4Q0E - chains A and C; structure by X-ray diffraction, 2.78 A resolution.

# Chain A (and C)
Protein: Bifunctional dihydrofolate reductase-thymidylate synthase
From: Cryptosporidium hominis
Notes: EC 2.1.1.45, 1.5.1.3; fragment: bifunctional thymidylate synthase-dihydrofolate reductase; chain C of this document is another copy of the same molecule, construct and numbering; everything in this record applies to it too
Reference sequence: Q5CGA3 (Q5CGA3_CRYHO); residue numbers follow UniProt; this construct covers 1-521
Chain sequence (521 residues; each row starts with the number of its first residue):
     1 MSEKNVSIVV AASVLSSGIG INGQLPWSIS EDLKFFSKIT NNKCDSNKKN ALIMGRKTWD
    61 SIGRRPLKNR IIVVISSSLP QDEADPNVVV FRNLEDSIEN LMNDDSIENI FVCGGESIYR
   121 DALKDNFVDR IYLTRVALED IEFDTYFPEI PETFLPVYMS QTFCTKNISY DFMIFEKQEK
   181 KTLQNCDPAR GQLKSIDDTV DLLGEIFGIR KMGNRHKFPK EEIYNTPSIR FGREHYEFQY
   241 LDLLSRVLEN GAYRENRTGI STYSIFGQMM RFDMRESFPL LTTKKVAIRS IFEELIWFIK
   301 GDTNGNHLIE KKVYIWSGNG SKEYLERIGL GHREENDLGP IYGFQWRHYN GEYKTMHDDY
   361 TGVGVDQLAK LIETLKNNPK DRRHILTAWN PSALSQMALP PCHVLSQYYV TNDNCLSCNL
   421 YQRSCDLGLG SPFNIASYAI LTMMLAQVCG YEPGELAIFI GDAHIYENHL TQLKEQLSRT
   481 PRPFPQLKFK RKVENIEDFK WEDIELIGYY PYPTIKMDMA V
Not modelled in the structure: 1-2, 179-192
Small-molecule neighbours:
  - 2XB (N-{4-[(2-amino-4-hydroxy-7H-pyrrolo[2,3-d]pyrimidin-5-yl)methyl]benzoyl}-L-glutamic acid), molecule 1: V9, V10, A11, L25, D32, L33, K34, F35, F36, S37, L67, R70, C113, Y119, T134
  - 2XB, molecule 2: R257, A287, S290, I315, N319, L399, D426, L429, G430, F433, Y466, I515, M519, A520
  - NADPH (NDP; NADPH dihydro-nicotinamide-adenine-dinucleotide phosphate): V10, A11, I19, G20, G23, Q24, L25, W27, G55, R56, K57, T58, S61, I75, S76, S77, S78, R92, N93, C113, G114, G115, E116, S117, I118, Y119, T145
  - 5-fluoro-2'-deoxyuridine-5'-monophosphate (UFP): R257, W316, Y342, L399, C402, H403, Q422, R423, S424, C425, D426, G430, S431, N434, H464, Y466
From the paper describing this entry:
  - binding site for 2XB: V9, V10, A11, L25, D32, K34, F36, S37, R70, C113, T134, A287, I315, N319, L399, D426, G430, F433, Y466, M519, A520
  - catalytic residues: D32 (proposed by the authors, not directly observed)
  - conformationally variable residues (order/disorder transition): E179 to Q192

# Interface between chain A and chain C
Contacting residue pairs (169):
  E31(A) - F207(C)
  E31(A) - R210(C)  salt bridge
  F35(A) - L203(C)  hydrophobic
  F35(A) - I206(C)  hydrophobic
  K38(A) - L202(C)
  K38(A) - E205(C)  salt bridge
  K38(A) - I206(C)
  N42(A) - D198(C)  hydrogen bond
  R130(A) - S195(C)
  Y132(A) - T199(C)
  V157(A) - I196(C)
  Y158(A) - I196(C)  hydrophobic
  Y158(A) - V200(C)
  Y158(A) - L203(C)
  Q161(A) - R210(C)
  Q161(A) - K211(C)
  Q161(A) - M212(C)  hydrogen bond (side chain-backbone)
  Q161(A) - G213(C)
  F163(A) - F207(C)  hydrophobic
  C164(A) - R210(C)  hydrogen bond (backbone-side chain)
  T165(A) - R210(C)
  Y170(A) - F207(C)
  F172(A) - L203(C)  hydrophobic
  I174(A) - T199(C)
  L193(A) - R130(C)
  S195(A) - R130(C)
  I196(A) - V157(C)
  I196(A) - Y158(C)  hydrophobic
  D198(A) - N42(C)  hydrogen bond
  T199(A) - Y132(C)
  T199(A) - I174(C)
  V200(A) - Y158(C)
  V200(A) - E234(C)
  L202(A) - K38(C)
  L202(A) - I39(C)  hydrophobic
  L203(A) - F35(C)  hydrophobic
  L203(A) - Y158(C)
  E205(A) - K38(C)  salt bridge
  I206(A) - F35(C)  hydrophobic
  I206(A) - K38(C)
  F207(A) - E31(C)
  F207(A) - F163(C)  hydrophobic
  F207(A) - Y170(C)
  I209(A) - R275(C)
  R210(A) - E31(C)  salt bridge
  R210(A) - Q161(C)
  R210(A) - C164(C)  hydrogen bond (side chain-backbone)
  R210(A) - T165(C)
  R210(A) - E276(C)  salt bridge
  K211(A) - Q161(C)
  K211(A) - E234(C)  salt bridge
  M212(A) - Q161(C)  hydrogen bond (backbone-side chain)
  M212(A) - Y236(C)  hydrogen bond
  M212(A) - F272(C)
  M212(A) - D273(C)
  M212(A) - E455(C)
  G213(A) - Q161(C)
  R215(A) - D273(C)  salt bridge
  R215(A) - R275(C)
  R215(A) - E455(C)  salt bridge
  H216(A) - R271(C)
  H216(A) - E455(C)  salt bridge
  E234(A) - V200(C)
  E234(A) - K211(C)  salt bridge
  Y236(A) - M212(C)
  A252(A) - N412(C)
  Y253(A) - N412(C)  hydrogen bond (backbone-side chain)
  R254(A) - K380(C)
  R254(A) - Y409(C)  hydrogen bond
  R254(A) - V410(C)  hydrogen bond (side chain-backbone)
  R254(A) - T411(C)
  R254(A) - N412(C)  hydrogen bond
  E255(A) - K380(C)
  N256(A) - R382(C)
  R257(A) - R383(C)
  S264(A) - Y409(C)  hydrogen bond
  F266(A) - R271(C)
  F266(A) - Q407(C)
  F266(A) - Y409(C)  hydrophobic
  F266(A) - S417(C)
  F266(A) - N419(C)
  G267(A) - R271(C)  hydrogen bond (backbone-side chain)
  G267(A) - N419(C)
  Q268(A) - F459(C)
  M269(A) - M269(C)  hydrophobic
  R271(A) - H216(C)
  R271(A) - F266(C)
  R271(A) - G267(C)  hydrogen bond (side chain-backbone)
  F272(A) - M212(C)
  D273(A) - M212(C)
  D273(A) - R215(C)  salt bridge
  R275(A) - I209(C)  hydrogen bond (side chain-backbone)
  R275(A) - R215(C)
  E276(A) - R210(C)  salt bridge
  Y349(A) - Y349(C)  hydrogen bond
  Y349(A) - P391(C)
  N350(A) - N350(C)  hydrogen bond
  N350(A) - N390(C)
  N350(A) - S392(C)  hydrogen bond
  V365(A) - S392(C)
  Q367(A) - P391(C)
  K380(A) - R254(C)
  K380(A) - E255(C)
  R382(A) - N256(C)
  R382(A) - R423(C)  hydrogen bond (backbone-side chain)
  R382(A) - S424(C)
  R382(A) - D462(C)
  R382(A) - H464(C)  hydrogen bond
  R382(A) - Y466(C)  hydrogen bond
  R383(A) - R257(C)
  R383(A) - L399(C)
  R383(A) - P400(C)
  R383(A) - R423(C)
  I385(A) - W389(C)  hydrophobic
  I385(A) - R423(C)
  T387(A) - W389(C)
  W389(A) - R383(C)
  W389(A) - I385(C)
  W389(A) - T387(C)
  N390(A) - N350(C)
  P391(A) - Y349(C)
  P391(A) - Q367(C)
  S392(A) - N350(C)  hydrogen bond
  S392(A) - V365(C)
  L399(A) - R383(C)
  P400(A) - R383(C)
  V404(A) - L405(C)  hydrophobic
  L405(A) - V404(C)  hydrophobic
  L405(A) - Y421(C)  hydrophobic
  Q407(A) - F266(C)
  Q407(A) - Y421(C)  hydrogen bond
  Q407(A) - R423(C)  hydrogen bond (side chain-backbone)
  Q407(A) - G461(C)
  Y409(A) - R254(C)  hydrogen bond
  Y409(A) - S264(C)  hydrogen bond
  Y409(A) - F266(C)  hydrophobic
  Y409(A) - D462(C)
  V410(A) - R254(C)  hydrogen bond (backbone-side chain)
  T411(A) - R254(C)
  N412(A) - A252(C)
  N412(A) - Y253(C)  hydrogen bond (side chain-backbone)
  N412(A) - R254(C)  hydrogen bond
  S417(A) - F266(C)
  N419(A) - F266(C)
  N419(A) - G267(C)
  N419(A) - Y421(C)
  N419(A) - I460(C)
  Y421(A) - L405(C)  hydrophobic
  Y421(A) - Q407(C)  hydrogen bond
  Y421(A) - N419(C)
  Y421(A) - F459(C)  hydrophobic
  R423(A) - R382(C)  hydrogen bond (side chain-backbone)
  R423(A) - R383(C)
  R423(A) - I385(C)
  R423(A) - Q407(C)  hydrogen bond (backbone-side chain)
  S424(A) - R382(C)
  E455(A) - M212(C)
  E455(A) - R215(C)  salt bridge
  E455(A) - H216(C)  salt bridge
  F459(A) - Q268(C)
  F459(A) - Y421(C)  hydrophobic
  F459(A) - F459(C)  hydrophobic
  I460(A) - N419(C)
  G461(A) - Q407(C)
  G461(A) - N419(C)
  D462(A) - R382(C)
  D462(A) - Y409(C)
  H464(A) - R382(C)  hydrogen bond
  Y466(A) - R382(C)  hydrogen bond
Interface residues without a listed pair, chain A (94 interface residues in all): K34, I39, S160, G232, T262, Y408, D413, C418, Q422
Interface residues without a listed pair, chain C (93 interface residues in all): K34, S160, F172, G232, T262, Y408, D413, C418, Q422

# Summary
94 residues of chain A and 93 residues of chain C are in contact, with 34 hydrogen bonds and 14 salt bridges.
Polar pairs include E31(A)-R210(C), K38(A)-E205(C) and R210(A)-E276(C). Chain A binds NADPH,
5-fluoro-2'-deoxyuridine-5'-monophosphate and compound 2XB. From the paper: the catalytic residue D32(A); a
binding site for 2XB at V9(A), V10(A) and A11(A) among others.
Both chains are Bifunctional dihydrofolate reductase-thymidylate synthase (Cryptosporidium hominis). Entry
4Q0E (Crystal structure of TS-DHFR from Cryptosporidium hominis in complex with NADPH, FdUMP and
2-amino-4-oxo-4,7-dihydro-pyrrolo[2,3-d]pyrimidine-methyl-phenyl-L-glutamic acid) was determined by X-ray
diffraction (same publication as 4Q0D).
